4QVY - chains K and W of the 28 polymer chains in the assembly; structure by X-ray diffraction, 2.51 A resolution.

Chain K:
Molecule: Proteasome subunit beta type-5
Organism: Saccharomyces cerevisiae
Notes: EC 3.4.25.1
Reference sequence: P30656 (PSB5_YEAST); residues 1-212 here correspond to UniProt positions 76-287 (UniProt number = residue number + 75)
Chain sequence (212 residues; numbered 1 to 212; the number before each row is that of its first residue):
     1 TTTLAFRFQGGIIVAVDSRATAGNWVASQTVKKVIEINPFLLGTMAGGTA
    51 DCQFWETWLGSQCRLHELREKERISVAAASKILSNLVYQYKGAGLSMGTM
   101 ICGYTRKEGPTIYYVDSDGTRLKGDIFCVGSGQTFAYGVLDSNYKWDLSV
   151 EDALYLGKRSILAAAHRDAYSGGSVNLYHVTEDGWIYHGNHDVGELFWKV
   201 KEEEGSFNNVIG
Covalent attachments: bortezomib (BO2) linked to Thr1
Differences from the reference sequence: engineered mutation Thr49 (Ala124 in P30656)
Metal / ion sites: Mg2+ site 1 near Ile82 (its only coordinating residue here); Mg2+ site 2: Ala165, Asp168, Ser171 (shared with Asp204(W) of chain W)
Residues lining bound ligands: bortezomib (BO2; N-[(1R)-1-(dihydroxyboryl)-3-methylbutyl]-N-(pyrazin-2-ylcarbonyl)-L-phenylalaninamide): Arg19, Ala20, Thr21, Ala22, Ala27, Val31, Lys33, Met45, Ala46, Gly47, Gly48, Thr49, Ser131, Tyr170

Chain W:
Molecule: Proteasome subunit beta type-3
Organism: Saccharomyces cerevisiae
Notes: EC 3.4.25.1
Reference sequence: P25451 (PSB3_YEAST); residues 0-204 here correspond to UniProt positions 1-205 (UniProt number = residue number + 1)
Chain sequence (205 residues; row label = number of the first residue in the row; numbering starts at 0):
     0 MSDPSSINGGIVVAMTGKDCVAIACDLRLGSQSLGVSNKFEKIFHYGHVF
    50 LGITGLATDVTTLNEMFRYKTNLYKLKEERAIEPETFTQLVSSSLYERRF
   100 GPYFVGPVVAGINSKSGKPFIAGFDLIGCIDEAKDFIVSGTASDQLFGMC
   150 ESLYEPNLEPEDLFETISQALLNAADRDALSGWGAVVYIIKKDEVVKRYL
   200 KMRQD
Disordered / not traced: 0
Metal / ion sites: Mg2+: Asp204 (shared with Ala165(K), Asp168(K), Ser171(K) of chain K)
Curated features (UniProtKB/Swiss-Prot):
  - modified residue: Ser30 (Phosphoserine)
  - cross-link: Lys69 (Glycyl lysine isopeptide (Lys-Gly) (interchain with G-Cter in ubiquitin))

Interface between chain K and chain W:
Pairs across the interface - 45 pairs, chain K then chain W:
  Arg19(K) - Asp204(W)  salt bridge
  Asn24(K) - Ser5(W)
  Asn24(K) - Asp177(W)
  Asn24(K) - Ala178(W)  hydrogen bond (backbone-backbone)
  Asn24(K) - Leu179(W)
  Trp25(K) - Gln144(W)
  Trp25(K) - Arg176(W)
  Val26(K) - Asp175(W)
  Val26(K) - Arg176(W)  hydrogen bond (backbone-side chain)
  Val26(K) - Asp177(W)
  Val26(K) - Ala178(W)
  Ala27(K) - Arg176(W)  hydrogen bond (backbone-side chain)
  Ser28(K) - Arg176(W)
  Gln29(K) - Asp175(W)
  Gln29(K) - Arg202(W)
  Phe135(K) - Leu33(W)  hydrophobic
  Ala165(K) - Asp204(W)
  His166(K) - Trp182(W)  hydrogen bond (backbone-side chain)
  His166(K) - Gln203(W)  hydrogen bond (side chain-backbone)
  Arg167(K) - Ser32(W)
  Arg167(K) - Leu33(W)
  Arg167(K) - Gly34(W)  hydrogen bond (side chain-backbone)
  Arg167(K) - Val35(W)
  Arg167(K) - Trp182(W)
  Asp168(K) - Ser32(W)
  Ala169(K) - Arg27(W)
  Ala169(K) - Ser32(W)  hydrogen bond (backbone-backbone)
  Ala169(K) - Ala178(W)
  Tyr170(K) - Ser32(W)
  Tyr170(K) - Ala178(W)  hydrophobic
  Ser171(K) - Asp204(W)
  Gly172(K) - Asp204(W)
  Gly173(K) - Arg202(W)  hydrogen bond (backbone-side chain)
  Gly173(K) - Asp204(W)  hydrogen bond (backbone-side chain)
  Asp192(K) - Arg202(W)  salt bridge
  Val193(K) - Asp204(W)
  Gly194(K) - Arg202(W)
  Phe197(K) - Gln203(W)
  Trp198(K) - Lys200(W)
  Trp198(K) - Met201(W)
  Trp198(K) - Gln203(W)
  Asn209(K) - Asn37(W)
  Asn209(K) - Lys38(W)  hydrogen bond (backbone-side chain)
  Val210(K) - Asn37(W)
  Val210(K) - Gln203(W)
Other interface residues (no listed pair), chain K (26 interface residues in all): Ile211, Gly212
Other interface residues (no listed pair), chain W (21 interface residues in all): Gln31

Overview:
26 residues of chain K and 21 residues of chain W are in contact; the contacts include 10 hydrogen bonds and 2
salt bridges. Among the polar pairs are Arg19(K)-Asp204(W), Asp192(K)-Arg202(W) and Val26(K)-Arg176(W).
Bortezomib is covalently linked to Thr1(K).
Chain K is Proteasome subunit beta type-5 and chain W is Proteasome subunit beta type-3, both from
Saccharomyces cerevisiae; the structure, yCP beta5-A49T-mutant in complex with bortezomib, was determined by
X-ray diffraction together with 4QUX, 4QUY, 4QV0, 4QV1, 4QV3, 4QV4 and 42 further entries from the same study.
